7QOL - chains W and a of the 30 polymer chains in the assembly; structure by electron microscopy, 3.33 A resolution.

== Chain W ==
Name: Tail hub protein A gp38
Organism: Bacteroides phage crAss001
Reference sequence: A0A385DTH1 (A0A385DTH1_9CAUD); numbering as in UniProt (aligned over 1-215)
Sequence (215 residues; each row starts with the number of its first residue):
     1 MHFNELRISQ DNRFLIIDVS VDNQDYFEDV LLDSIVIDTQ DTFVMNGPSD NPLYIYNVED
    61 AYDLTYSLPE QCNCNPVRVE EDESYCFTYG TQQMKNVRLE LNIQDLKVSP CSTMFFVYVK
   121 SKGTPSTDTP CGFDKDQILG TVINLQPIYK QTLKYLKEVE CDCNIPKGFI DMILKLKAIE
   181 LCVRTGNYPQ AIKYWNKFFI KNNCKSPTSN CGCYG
Disordered / not traced: 64-90, 202-215

== Chain a ==
Name: Tail hub protein B gp39
Organism: Bacteroides phage crAss001
Reference sequence: A0A385DVM6 (A0A385DVM6_9CAUD); residues 1-114 here = UniProt positions 1-114
Sequence (114 residues; row label = number of the first residue in the row):
     1 MDKMLEISEE AITRYFTTLS QFGYKKYSDV DKIIVLFFME EMLAGEMSYY VTQDDYRNIV
    61 NALYCLAGST CMIDFPMFES YDTLVHSNNR TFVPRITEDS ILRSTEDDNF RVEA
Disordered / not traced: 108-114

== How chain W and chain a interact ==
Disulfides between the chains: Cys163(W)-Cys65(a)
Pairs across the interface - 33 pairs, chain W then chain a:
  Gln10(W) - Tyr49(a)
  Gln10(W) - Tyr50(a)
  Leu145(W) - Met47(a)  hydrophobic
  Leu145(W) - Tyr50(a)  hydrophobic
  Gln146(W) - Tyr50(a)
  Tyr149(W) - Met42(a)  hydrophobic
  Tyr149(W) - Met47(a)  hydrophobic
  Tyr149(W) - Tyr50(a)  hydrogen bond (side chain-backbone)
  Tyr149(W) - Val51(a)
  Tyr149(W) - Asp55(a)  hydrogen bond
  Thr152(W) - Phe38(a)
  Thr152(W) - Met42(a)
  Leu153(W) - Asp55(a)
  Leu156(W) - Met39(a)  hydrophobic
  Leu156(W) - Ile59(a)  hydrophobic
  Leu156(W) - Ala62(a)
  Lys157(W) - Asn58(a)
  Val159(W) - Ala62(a)
  Val159(W) - Cys65(a)
  Glu160(W) - Asn58(a)
  Glu160(W) - Asn61(a)
  Glu160(W) - Ala62(a)
  Cys163(W) - Cys65(a)  disulfide
  Ile165(W) - Val35(a)  hydrophobic
  Ile165(W) - Leu66(a)  hydrophobic
  Phe169(W) - Val35(a)  hydrophobic
  Ile170(W) - Asp31(a)
  Ile170(W) - Val35(a)  hydrophobic
  Ile173(W) - Ile34(a)  hydrophobic
  Ile173(W) - Phe38(a)  hydrophobic
  Leu176(W) - Phe38(a)  hydrophobic
  Lys177(W) - Phe37(a)
  Lys177(W) - Glu41(a)  salt bridge
Interface residues without a listed pair, chain W (18 interface residues in all): Met172
Interface residues without a listed pair, chain a (21 interface residues in all): Lys32, Thr52

== In short ==
18 residues of chain W and 21 residues of chain a are in contact, with 1 disulfide bond, 2 hydrogen bonds and
1 salt bridge. Among the polar pairs are Lys177(W)-Glu41(a), Tyr149(W)-Tyr50(a) and Tyr149(W)-Asp55(a).
Here chain W is Tail hub protein A gp38 and chain a is Tail hub protein B gp39, both from Bacteroides phage
crAss001. Entry 7QOL (Tail assembly of the phicrAss001 virion with C6 symmetry imposed) was determined by
electron microscopy (same publication as 7QOG, 7QOH, 7QOI, 7QOJ and 7QOK).
